3V81 - chains A and B of the 4 polymer chains in the assembly; structure by X-ray diffraction, 2.85 A resolution.

[Chain A]
Name: HIV-1 Reverse Transcriptase P66 subunit
From: Human immunodeficiency virus type 1 BH10
Notes: EC 2.7.7.49, 2.7.7.7
UniProt: P03366 (POL_HV1B1); residues 1-554 here correspond to UniProt positions 600-1153 (UniProt number = residue number + 599)
Chain sequence (556 residues; numbered -1 to 554; the number before each row is that of its first residue; numbers below 1 keep their minus sign (Met-1 is residue -1)):
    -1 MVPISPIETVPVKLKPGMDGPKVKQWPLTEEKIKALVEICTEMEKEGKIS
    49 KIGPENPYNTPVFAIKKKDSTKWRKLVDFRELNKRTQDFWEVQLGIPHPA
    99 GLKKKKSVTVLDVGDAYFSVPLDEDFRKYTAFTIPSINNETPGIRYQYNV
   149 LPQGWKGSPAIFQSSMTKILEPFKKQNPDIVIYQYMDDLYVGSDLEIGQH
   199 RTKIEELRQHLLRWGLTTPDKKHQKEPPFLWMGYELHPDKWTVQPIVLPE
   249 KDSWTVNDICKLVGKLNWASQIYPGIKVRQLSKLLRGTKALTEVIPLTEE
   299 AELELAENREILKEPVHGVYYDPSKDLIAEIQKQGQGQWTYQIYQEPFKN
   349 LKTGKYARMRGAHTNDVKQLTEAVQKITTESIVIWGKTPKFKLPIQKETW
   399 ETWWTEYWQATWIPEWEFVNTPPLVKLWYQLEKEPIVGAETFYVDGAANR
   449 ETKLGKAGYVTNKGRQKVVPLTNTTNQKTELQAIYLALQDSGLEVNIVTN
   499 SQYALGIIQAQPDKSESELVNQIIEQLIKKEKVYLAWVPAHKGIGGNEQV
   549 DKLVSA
Not modelled in the structure: -1
Construct notes: expression tag (-1 to 0); engineered mutation Cys258 (Gln857 in P03366), Ser280 (Cys879 in P03366), Asn498 (Asp1097 in P03366)
UniProt features mapped onto this chain:
  - region: Phe227 to His235 (RT 'primer grip')
  - motif: Trp398 to Trp414 (Tryptophan repeat motif)
  - binding site (Mg(2+)): Asp110, Asp185, Asp186, Asp443, Glu478, Asp549
  - site: Trp401 (Essential for RT p66/p51 heterodimerization), Trp414 (Essential for RT p66/p51 heterodimerization), Phe440, Tyr441 (Cleavage)
Ligand contacts: non-nucleoside rt inhibitor nevirapine (NVP; 11-cyclopropyl-5,11-dihydro-4-methyl-6H-dipyrido[3,2-b:2',3'-e][1,4]diazepin-6-one): Pro95, Leu100, Lys101, Lys103, Val106, Val179, Ile180, Tyr181, Tyr188, Val189, Gly190, Phe227, Trp229, Leu234, Pro236, Tyr318
Reported in the primary citation:
  - conformationally variable residues (loop rearrangement, side-chain flip): Tyr181, Asp185, Tyr188
  - binding site for non-nucleoside rt inhibitor nevirapine: Leu100 to Ser105
  - catalytic residues: Asp110, Asp185, Asp186 (citing earlier work)
  - mutagenesis - D498N: abolished catalytic activity (RNase H activity) (citing earlier work)
  - mutagenesis - D498N: unchanged catalytic activity (polymerase activity) (citing earlier work)

[Chain B]
Name: HIV-1 Reverse Transcriptase P51 subunit
From: Human immunodeficiency virus type 1 BH10
Notes: EC 2.7.7.49, 2.7.7.7
UniProt: P03366 (POL_HV1B1); residues 1-428 here correspond to UniProt positions 600-1027 (UniProt number = residue number + 599)
Chain sequence (428 residues; numbered 1 to 428; the number before each row is that of its first residue):
     1 PISPIETVPVKLKPGMDGPKVKQWPLTEEKIKALVEICTEMEKEGKISKI
    51 GPENPYNTPVFAIKKKDSTKWRKLVDFRELNKRTQDFWEVQLGIPHPAGL
   101 KKKKSVTVLDVGDAYFSVPLDEDFRKYTAFTIPSINNETPGIRYQYNVLP
   151 QGWKGSPAIFQSSMTKILEPFKKQNPDIVIYQYMDDLYVGSDLEIGQHRT
   201 KIEELRQHLLRWGLTTPDKKHQKEPPFLWMGYELHPDKWTVQPIVLPEKD
   251 SWTVNDIQKLVGKLNWASQIYPGIKVRQLSKLLRGTKALTEVIPLTEEAE
   301 LELAENREILKEPVHGVYYDPSKDLIAEIQKQGQGQWTYQIYQEPFKNLK
   351 TGKYARMRGAHTNDVKQLTEAVQKITTESIVIWGKTPKFKLPIQKETWET
   401 WWTEYWQATWIPEWEFVNTPPLVKLWYQ
Not modelled in the structure: 1-3, 218-230
Construct notes: engineered mutation Ser280 (Cys879 in P03366)
UniProt features mapped onto this chain:
  - region: Phe227 to His235 (RT 'primer grip')
  - motif: Trp398 to Trp414 (Tryptophan repeat motif)
  - binding site (Mg(2+)): Asp110, Asp185, Asp186
  - site (Essential for RT p66/p51 heterodimerization): Trp401, Trp414

[How chain A and chain B interact]
Pairs across the interface (108):
  Val8(A) with Glu53(B)
  Pro9(A) with Glu53(B)
  Gln85(A) with Glu53(B), hydrogen bond (side chain-backbone)
  Asp86(A) with Pro55(B)
  Phe87(A) with Pro52(B); Pro55(B)
  Trp88(A) with Lys20(B); Pro52(B), hydrogen bond (backbone-backbone); Asn54(B); Pro55(B); Asn57(B); Thr131(B), hydrogen bond; Arg143(B)
  Leu92(A) with Asn137(B)
  Gly93(A) with Asn137(B)
  Ile94(A) with Asn137(B)
  Pro95(A) with Asn136(B); Asn137(B)
  His96(A) with Asn136(B), hydrogen bond (backbone-side chain)
  Gly99(A) with Asn136(B); Glu138(B)
  Leu100(A) with Asn136(B); Glu138(B)
  Lys101(A) with Glu138(B), salt bridge
  Ala158(A) with Pro52(B)
  Gln161(A) with Pro140(B)
  Ser162(A) with Pro52(B)
  Glu169(A) with Lys49(B), salt bridge
  Tyr181(A) with Asn137(B); Glu138(B)
  Arg358(A) with Gln394(B); Glu396(B), salt bridge
  Gln373(A) with Thr397(B), hydrogen bond; Trp401(B)
  Thr376(A) with Thr400(B); Trp401(B)
  Thr377(A) with Thr400(B), hydrogen bond
  Ile380(A) with Leu26(B)
  Val381(A) with Asn136(B), hydrogen bond (backbone-backbone)
  Ile382(A) with Ile135(B); Asn136(B)
  Trp383(A) with Ile135(B)
  Gly384(A) with Thr27(B); Glu28(B), hydrogen bond (backbone-backbone); Ile135(B)
  Trp402(A) with Lys331(B), hydrogen bond (backbone-side chain); His361(B); Thr362(B); Asp364(B)
  Tyr405(A) with Lys331(B), hydrogen bond (backbone-side chain)
  Trp406(A) with Lys331(B); Val417(B); Asn418(B); Thr419(B); Pro421(B), hydrophobic
  Gln407(A) with Lys331(B), hydrogen bond (backbone-side chain); Asp364(B); Pro392(B); Ile393(B); Gln394(B), hydrogen bond; Val417(B); Asn418(B)
  Ala408(A) with Asp364(B); Pro392(B), hydrogen bond (backbone-backbone); Ile393(B)
  Thr409(A) with Asp364(B), hydrogen bond (backbone-side chain)
  Trp410(A) with Thr362(B); Asn363(B); Val365(B), hydrophobic; Trp401(B); Tyr405(B)
  Pro412(A) with Trp401(B)
  Glu432(A) with Lys259(B), salt bridge
  Pro433(A) with Asn255(B); Thr290(B)
  Val435(A) with Thr290(B)
  Thr439(A) with Ala288(B); Leu289(B), hydrogen bond (side chain-backbone)
  Tyr441(A) with Val254(B); Gln258(B), hydrogen bond; Thr286(B); Lys287(B), hydrogen bond (side chain-backbone)
  Val458(A) with Thr286(B)
  Thr459(A) with Thr286(B)
  Asn460(A) with Thr286(B); Lys287(B); Ala288(B)
  Asn494(A) with Leu289(B)
  Val496(A) with Leu289(B), hydrophobic
  Gln500(A) with Leu422(B)
  Gln507(A) with Pro421(B)
  Tyr532(A) with Asn255(B), hydrogen bond; Leu289(B), hydrophobic
  Trp535(A) with Leu422(B), hydrophobic
  Val536(A) with Gln258(B)
  Pro537(A) with Gly262(B); Asn265(B)
  Lys540(A) with Asn265(B); Arg277(B); Ser280(B), hydrogen bond (backbone-side chain)
  Gly541(A) with Ser280(B)
  Ile542(A) with Leu283(B), hydrophobic
  Gly543(A) with Leu283(B), hydrogen bond (backbone-backbone); Arg284(B); Gly285(B)
  Gly544(A) with Gly285(B), hydrogen bond (backbone-backbone); Thr286(B)
  Gln547(A) with Arg284(B), hydrogen bond (side chain-backbone)
Also at the interface, not in a pair above, chain A (70 interface residues in all): Val90, Ile159, Thr165, Lys172, Ile180, Gln182, Glu404, Ile434, Gly436, Leu503, Gly504, Ala534
Also at the interface, not in a pair above, chain B (61 interface residues in all): Val21, Pro25, Tyr56, Thr139, Val261, Trp337, Leu368, Pro420, Lys424

[Summary]
70 residues of chain A and 61 residues of chain B are in contact, with 22 hydrogen bonds and 4 salt bridges.
Polar contacts include Lys101(A)-Glu138(B), Glu169(A)-Lys49(B) and Arg358(A)-Glu396(B). Ligands of chain A:
non-nucleoside rt inhibitor nevirapine. From the paper: catalytic residues Asp110(A), Asp185(A) and Asp186(A);
D498N of chain A abolishes catalytic activity (RNase H activity).
Here chain A is HIV-1 Reverse Transcriptase P66 subunit and chain B is HIV-1 Reverse Transcriptase P51
subunit, both from Human immunodeficiency virus type 1 BH10. Entry 3V81 (Crystal structure of HIV-1 reverse
transcriptase (RT) with DNA and the nonnucleoside inhibitor nevirapine) was determined by X-ray diffraction,
deposited together with 3V4I and 3V6D.
